Entry 3CZA (X-ray diffraction, 1.20 A resolution); this record covers chain A.

# Chain A
Name: Protein DJ-1
Source organism: Homo sapiens
UniProtKB: Q99497 (PARK7_HUMAN); numbering as in UniProt (aligned over 1-189)
Amino-acid sequence (197 residues; each row starts with the number of its first residue):
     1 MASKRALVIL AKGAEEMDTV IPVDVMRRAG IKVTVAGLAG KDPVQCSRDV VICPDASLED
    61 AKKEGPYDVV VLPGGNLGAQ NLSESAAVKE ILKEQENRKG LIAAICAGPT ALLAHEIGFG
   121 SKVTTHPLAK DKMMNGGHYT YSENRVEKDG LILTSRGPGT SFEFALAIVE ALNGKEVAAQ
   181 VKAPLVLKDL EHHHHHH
Disordered / not traced: 1-2, 189-197
Sequence notes: engineered mutation Asp18 (Glu in Q99497); expression tag (190-197)
Ligand contacts: malonic acid (MLA): Leu38, Glu84, Ser85, Ala86, Ala87
Curated features (UniProtKB/Swiss-Prot):
  - active site: Cys106 (Nucleophile), His126
  - site: Asp149, Gly150 (Cleavage)
  - modified residue: Ala2 (N-acetylalanine), Tyr67 (Phosphotyrosine), Cys106 (Cysteine sulfinic acid (-SO2H)), Lys148 (N6-acetyllysine), Lys182 (N6-succinyllysine)
  - lipidation (S-palmitoyl cysteine): Cys46, Cys53, Cys106
  - cross-link: Lys130 (Glycyl lysine isopeptide (Lys-Gly) (interchain with G-Cter in SUMO))
  - natural variant: Leu10 (L10P: In PARK7; uncertain significance), Met26 (M26I: In PARK7), Ala39 (A39S: Found in early-onset Parkinson disease with digenic inheritance), Gln45 (deletion: In PARK7), Glu64 (E64D: In PARK7), Ala104 (A104T: In PARK7), Asp149 (D149A: In PARK7), Glu163 (E163K: In PARK7; uncertain significance), Leu166 (L166P: In PARK7)
  - mutagenesis: Leu10 (L10P: Abolishes detoxification activity on methylglyocal-adducted CoA), Cys46 (C46A: Reduces protein stability. No effect on oxidation; C46A: Reduces protein stability. No effect on oxidation. Reduced localization in lipid rafts; when associated with A-106 ...), Val51 (V51A: Disrupts dimer formation and strongly reduces ability to eliminate hydrogen peroxide), Cys53 (C53A: Strongly reduces chaperone activity and ability to eliminate hydrogen peroxide; C53S: No effect on mitochondrial translocation neither on deglycase activity), Cys106 (C106A: Abolishes enzymatic activity. Abolishes oxidation, association with mitochondria and protease activity. No effect on chaperone activity. Reduces binding to OTUD7B ...), His126 (H126A: Strongly decreases enzymatic activity), Lys130 (K130R: Partially compensates for loss of stability; when associated with P-166), Ala179 (A179T: No effect on detoxification activity on methylglyocal-adducted CoA)
Reported in the primary citation:
  - conformationally variable residues: Asp18, Cys106
  - mutagenesis - R28Q: unchanged stability in response to pKa of C106

# In short
Bound to chain A: malonic acid. Curated annotation (UniProt) lists active-site residues Cys106 and His126 and
8 mutagenesis sites. From the paper: R28Q leaves stability in response to pKa of C106 unchanged;
conformational variability at Asp18 and Cys106.
Chain A is Protein DJ-1 (Homo sapiens); the structure, Crystal Structure of E18D DJ-1, was determined by X-ray
diffraction, deposited together with 3CY6, 3CYF, 3CZ9 and 2OR3.
